PDB entry 4N43 | X-ray diffraction, 3.80 A resolution | chains B and C of the 3 polymer chains in the assembly

Chain B:
Name: Capsid protein VP2
From: Enterovirus A71
Notes: fragment: EV71 capsid protein VP2
Reference sequence: Q9WQJ0 (Q9WQJ0_9ENTO); residues 1-254 here correspond to UniProt positions 70-323 (UniProt number = residue number + 69)
Chain sequence (254 residues; each row starts with the number of its first residue):
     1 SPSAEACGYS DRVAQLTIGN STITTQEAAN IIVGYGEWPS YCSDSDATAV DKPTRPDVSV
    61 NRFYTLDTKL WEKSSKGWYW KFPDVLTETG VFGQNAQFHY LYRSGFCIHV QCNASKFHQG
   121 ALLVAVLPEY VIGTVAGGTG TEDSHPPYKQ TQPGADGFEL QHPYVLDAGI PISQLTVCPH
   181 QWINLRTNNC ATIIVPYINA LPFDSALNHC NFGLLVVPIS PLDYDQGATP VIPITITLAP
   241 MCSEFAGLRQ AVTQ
Disordered / not traced: 1-15, 48-53, 251-254

Chain C:
Name: Capsid protein VP3
From: Enterovirus A71
Notes: fragment: EV71 capsid protein VP3
Reference sequence: Q9WPJ0 (Q9WPJ0_9ENTO); residues 1-242 here correspond to UniProt positions 324-565 (UniProt number = residue number + 323)
Chain sequence (242 residues; each row starts with the number of its first residue):
     1 GFPTELKPGT NQFLTTDDGV SAPILPNFHP TPCIHIPGEV RNLLELCQVE TILEVNNVPT
    61 NATSLMERLR FPVSAQAGKG ELCAVFRADP GRSGPWQSTL LGQLCGYYTQ WSGSLEVTFM
   121 FTGSFMATGK MLIAYTPPGG PLPKDRATAM LGTHVIWDFG LQSSVTLVIP WISNTHYRAH
   181 ARDGVFDYYT TGLVSIWYQT NYVVPIGAPN TAYIIALAAA QKNFTMQLCK DASDILQTGT
   241 IQ
Disordered / not traced: 176-188, 237-242
Construct notes: conflict Gln-227 (Lys550 in Q9WPJ0)

Chain B / chain C interface:
Residue-residue contacts (69; chain B residue first):
  Glu-37(B) with His-35(C), salt bridge; Pro-37(C)
  Lys-116(B) with Ser-124(C); Phe-125(C), hydrogen bond (backbone-backbone); Met-126(C)
  Phe-117(B) with Ile-206(C); Gly-207(C); Ala-208(C); Pro-209(C)
  His-118(B) with Ser-124(C)
  Gln-119(B) with Thr-122(C); Gly-123(C); Ser-124(C), hydrogen bond (side chain-backbone); Tyr-202(C), hydrogen bond; Pro-209(C); Thr-211(C), hydrogen bond (side chain-backbone); Ala-212(C)
  Gly-120(B) with Thr-122(C)
  Ala-121(B) with Thr-122(C); Ile-215(C), hydrophobic
  Tyr-164(B) with Glu-54(C), hydrogen bond; Leu-65(C); Met-66(C), hydrophobic
  Ile-172(B) with Ile-52(C)
  Ser-173(B) with Thr-51(C); Ile-52(C), hydrogen bond (backbone-backbone); Glu-54(C), hydrogen bond; Leu-69(C); Ser-98(C)
  Gln-174(B) with Thr-51(C); Ser-98(C); Thr-99(C), hydrogen bond (side chain-backbone); Leu-100(C); Gln-103(C)
  Thr-176(B) with Glu-50(C), hydrogen bond (side chain-backbone); Thr-51(C)
  Val-177(B) with Val-49(C), hydrophobic; Leu-100(C), hydrophobic
  Trp-182(B) with Ile-215(C), hydrophobic; Leu-217(C), hydrophobic
  Asn-184(B) with Met-120(C); Phe-121(C), hydrogen bond (side chain-backbone); Thr-122(C)
  Arg-186(B) with Phe-121(C); Gly-123(C); Ser-124(C), hydrogen bond (side chain-backbone); Phe-125(C); Ala-127(C), hydrogen bond (side chain-backbone); Phe-159(C), hydrogen bond (side chain-backbone); Gln-162(C)
  Thr-187(B) with Gln-162(C)
  Ile-198(B) with Ile-36(C), hydrophobic; Pro-37(C), hydrophobic
  Asn-199(B) with Ile-36(C)
  Ala-200(B) with Ile-34(C)
  Pro-202(B) with Ile-34(C)
  Pro-218(B) with Met-66(C)
  Ile-219(B) with Ile-52(C), hydrophobic; Arg-70(C); Ile-215(C), hydrophobic
  Ser-220(B) with Thr-122(C), hydrogen bond; Tyr-213(C)
  Pro-221(B) with Arg-70(C)
  Asp-223(B) with Pro-209(C); Thr-211(C)
  Asp-225(B) with Gly-207(C), hydrogen bond (side chain-backbone); Ala-208(C), hydrogen bond (side chain-backbone); Pro-209(C); Asn-210(C)
Also at the interface, not in a pair above, chain B (31 interface residues in all): Tyr-35, Pro-163, Leu-201, Tyr-224
Also at the interface, not in a pair above, chain C (40 interface residues in all): Gly-38, Gln-97

In short:
31 residues of chain B face 40 of chain C across their interface; the contacts include 16 hydrogen bonds and 1
salt bridge. Polar contacts include Glu-37(B)/His-35(C), Gln-119(B)/Ser-124(C) and Gln-119(B)/Tyr-202(C).
Here chain B is Capsid protein VP2 and chain C is Capsid protein VP3, both from Enterovirus A71. Entry 4N43
(Human enterovirus 71 uncoating intermediate captured at atomic resolution) was determined by X-ray
diffraction (same publication as 4N53).
